PDB entry 4A3C | X-ray diffraction, 3.50 A resolution | chains A and F of the 15 polymer chains in the assembly

== Chain A ==
Molecule: DNA-directed RNA polymerase II subunit RPB1
From: Saccharomyces cerevisiae
Notes: EC 2.7.7.6
UniProt: P04050 (RPB1_YEAST); residues 1-1732 here = UniProt positions 1-1732
Chain sequence (1732 residues; numbered 1 to 1732; the number before each row is that of its first residue):
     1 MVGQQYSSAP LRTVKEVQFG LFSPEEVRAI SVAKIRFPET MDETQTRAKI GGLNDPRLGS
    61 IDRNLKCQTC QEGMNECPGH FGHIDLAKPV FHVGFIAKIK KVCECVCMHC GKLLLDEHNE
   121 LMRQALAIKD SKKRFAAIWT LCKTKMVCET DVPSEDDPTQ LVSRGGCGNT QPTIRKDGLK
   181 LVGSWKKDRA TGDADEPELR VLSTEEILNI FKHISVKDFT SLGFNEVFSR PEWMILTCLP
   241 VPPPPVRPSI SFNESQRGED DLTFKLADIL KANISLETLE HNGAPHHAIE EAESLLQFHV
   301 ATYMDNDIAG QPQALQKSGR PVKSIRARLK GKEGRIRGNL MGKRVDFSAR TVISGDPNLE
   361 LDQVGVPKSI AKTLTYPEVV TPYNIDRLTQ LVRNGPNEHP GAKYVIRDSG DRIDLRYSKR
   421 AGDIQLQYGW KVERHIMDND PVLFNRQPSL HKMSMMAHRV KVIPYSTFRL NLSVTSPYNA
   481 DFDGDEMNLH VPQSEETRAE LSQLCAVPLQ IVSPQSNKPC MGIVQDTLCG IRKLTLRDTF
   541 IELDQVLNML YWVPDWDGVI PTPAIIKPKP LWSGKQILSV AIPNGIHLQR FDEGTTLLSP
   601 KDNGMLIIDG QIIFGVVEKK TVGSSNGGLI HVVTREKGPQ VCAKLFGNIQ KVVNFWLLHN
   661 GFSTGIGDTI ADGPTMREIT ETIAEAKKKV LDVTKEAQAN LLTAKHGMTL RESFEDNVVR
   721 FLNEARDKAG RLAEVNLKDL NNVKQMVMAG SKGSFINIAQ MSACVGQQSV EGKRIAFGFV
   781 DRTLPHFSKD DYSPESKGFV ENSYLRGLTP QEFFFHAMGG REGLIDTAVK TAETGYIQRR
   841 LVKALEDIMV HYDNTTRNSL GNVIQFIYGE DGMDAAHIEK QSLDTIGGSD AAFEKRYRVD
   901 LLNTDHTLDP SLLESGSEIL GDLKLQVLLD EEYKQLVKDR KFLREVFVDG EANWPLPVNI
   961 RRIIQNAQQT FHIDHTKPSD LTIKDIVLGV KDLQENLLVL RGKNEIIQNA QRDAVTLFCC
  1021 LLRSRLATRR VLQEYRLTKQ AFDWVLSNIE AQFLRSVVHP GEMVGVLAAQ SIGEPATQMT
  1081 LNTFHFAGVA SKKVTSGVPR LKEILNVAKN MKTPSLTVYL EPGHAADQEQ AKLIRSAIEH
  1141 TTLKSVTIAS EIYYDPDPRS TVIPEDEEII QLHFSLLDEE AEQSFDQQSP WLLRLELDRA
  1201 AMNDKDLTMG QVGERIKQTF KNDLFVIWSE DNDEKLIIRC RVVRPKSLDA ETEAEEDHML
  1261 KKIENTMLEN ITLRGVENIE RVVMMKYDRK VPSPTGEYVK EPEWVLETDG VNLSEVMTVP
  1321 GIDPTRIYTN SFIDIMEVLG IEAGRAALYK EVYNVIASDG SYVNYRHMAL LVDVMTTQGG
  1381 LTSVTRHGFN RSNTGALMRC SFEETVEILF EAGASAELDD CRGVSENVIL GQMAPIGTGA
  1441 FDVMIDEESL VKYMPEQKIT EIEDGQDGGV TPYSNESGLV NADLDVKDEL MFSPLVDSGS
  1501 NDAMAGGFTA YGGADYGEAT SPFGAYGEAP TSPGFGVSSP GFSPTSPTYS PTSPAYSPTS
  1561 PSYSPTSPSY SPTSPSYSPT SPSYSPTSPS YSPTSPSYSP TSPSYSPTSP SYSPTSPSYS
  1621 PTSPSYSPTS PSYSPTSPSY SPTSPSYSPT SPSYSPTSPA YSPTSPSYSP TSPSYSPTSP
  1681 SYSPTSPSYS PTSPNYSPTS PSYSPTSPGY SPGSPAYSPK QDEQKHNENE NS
Disordered / not traced: 1-2, 1081-1091, 1177-1186, 1244-1253, 1456-1732
Ion coordination: Zn2+ site 1: Cys-67, Cys-70, Cys-77, His-80; Zn2+ site 2: Cys-107, Cys-110, Cys-148, Cys-167; Mg2+: Asp-481, Asp-483, Asp-485 (shared with 1 residue of chain P)
Swiss-Prot annotation at these positions:
  - region: Pro-248 to Asp-260 (Lid loop), Asn-306 to Lys-323 (Rudder loop), Pro-810 to Glu-822 (Bridging helix)
  - binding site (Zn(2+)): Cys-67, Cys-70, Cys-77, His-80, Cys-107, Cys-110, Cys-148, Cys-167
  - binding site (Mg(2+)): Asp-481, Asp-483, Asp-485
  - modified residue: Thr-1471 (Phosphothreonine)
  - cross-link (Glycyl lysine isopeptide (Lys-Gly)): Lys-695 (interchain with G-Cter in ubiquitin), Lys-1246 (interchain with G-Cter in ubiquitin), Lys-1350 (interchain with G-Cter in ubiquitin)
Reported in the primary citation:
  - mutagenesis - Q1078N, Q1078S: abolished growth (citing earlier work)

== Chain F ==
Molecule: DNA-directed RNA polymerases I, II, and III subunit rpabc 2
From: Saccharomyces cerevisiae
UniProt: P20435 (RPAB2_YEAST); residues 1-155 here = UniProt positions 1-155
Chain sequence (155 residues; numbered 1 to 155; the number before each row is that of its first residue):
     1 MSDYEEAFND GNENFEDFDV EHFSDEETYE EKPQFKDGET TDANGKTIVT GGNGPEDFQQ
    61 HEQIRRKTLK EKAIPKDQRA TTPYMTKYER ARILGTRALQ ISMNAPVFVD LEGETDPLRI
   121 AMKELAEKKI PLVIRRYLPD GSFEDWSVEE LIVDL
Disordered / not traced: 1-71
Swiss-Prot annotation at these positions:
  - region: Leu-111 to Leu-132 (Leucine-zipper)
  - modified residue: Ser-24 (Phosphoserine)

== Interface between chain A and chain F ==
Pairs across the interface - 81 pairs, chain A then chain F:
  Val-379(A) / Ser-102(F)
  Val-380(A) / Asn-104(F)
  Thr-381(A) / Asn-104(F)  hydrogen bond
  Pro-382(A) / Asn-104(F)
  Tyr-383(A) / Ile-101(F)  hydrophobic
  Tyr-383(A) / Val-107(F)
  Tyr-383(A) / Leu-111(F)  hydrophobic
  Tyr-383(A) / Thr-115(F)
  Tyr-383(A) / Ile-120(F)  hydrophobic
  Gly-429(A) / Asn-104(F)
  Ser-494(A) / Leu-99(F)
  Glu-495(A) / Ala-98(F)
  Glu-495(A) / Leu-99(F)
  Glu-495(A) / Asp-116(F)
  Glu-495(A) / Pro-117(F)
  Glu-496(A) / Gly-95(F)
  Ala-499(A) / Ala-91(F)
  Ala-499(A) / Gly-95(F)
  Gln-503(A) / Arg-90(F)  hydrogen bond
  Gln-503(A) / Ala-91(F)
  Leu-504(A) / Lys-87(F)
  Leu-504(A) / Tyr-88(F)  hydrophobic
  Leu-504(A) / Ala-91(F)  hydrophobic
  His-851(A) / Pro-139(F)
  Tyr-852(A) / Thr-81(F)
  Tyr-852(A) / Thr-86(F)
  Tyr-852(A) / Glu-89(F)  hydrogen bond
  Tyr-852(A) / Arg-136(F)
  Tyr-852(A) / Tyr-137(F)
  Asp-853(A) / Pro-139(F)
  Arg-857(A) / Pro-139(F)
  Asp-874(A) / Lys-87(F)  salt bridge
  Arg-1001(A) / Ala-80(F)
  Arg-1001(A) / Thr-82(F)
  Arg-1001(A) / Pro-83(F)
  Ala-1051(A) / Asp-154(F)
  Leu-1054(A) / Tyr-84(F)
  Arg-1055(A) / Asp-154(F)  salt bridge
  His-1059(A) / Thr-86(F)
  His-1059(A) / Lys-87(F)  hydrogen bond (side chain-backbone)
  His-1059(A) / Tyr-88(F)
  His-1059(A) / Leu-155(F)
  Pro-1060(A) / Thr-86(F)
  Pro-1060(A) / Tyr-88(F)
  Gly-1061(A) / Tyr-88(F)
  Glu-1062(A) / Lys-87(F)  salt bridge
  Glu-1062(A) / Tyr-88(F)  hydrogen bond
  Met-1433(A) / Arg-92(F)
  Gly-1437(A) / Tyr-88(F)
  Thr-1438(A) / Tyr-88(F)
  Thr-1438(A) / Arg-92(F)  hydrogen bond (backbone-side chain)
  Gly-1439(A) / Arg-92(F)
  Phe-1441(A) / Tyr-88(F)
  Phe-1441(A) / Glu-89(F)
  Phe-1441(A) / Arg-92(F)
  Phe-1441(A) / Ile-134(F)  hydrophobic
  Phe-1441(A) / Arg-135(F)
  Asp-1442(A) / Val-133(F)
  Asp-1442(A) / Ile-134(F)
  Asp-1442(A) / Arg-135(F)  hydrogen bond (backbone-backbone)
  Asp-1442(A) / Tyr-137(F)  hydrogen bond
  Val-1443(A) / Arg-92(F)
  Val-1443(A) / Leu-132(F)  hydrophobic
  Val-1443(A) / Val-133(F)
  Met-1444(A) / Pro-131(F)
  Met-1444(A) / Leu-132(F)
  Met-1444(A) / Val-133(F)  hydrogen bond (backbone-backbone)
  Met-1444(A) / Arg-135(F)
  Ile-1445(A) / Pro-131(F)
  Ile-1445(A) / Leu-132(F)  hydrophobic
  Asp-1446(A) / Pro-131(F)  hydrogen bond (backbone-backbone)
  Ser-1449(A) / Pro-131(F)
  Leu-1450(A) / Phe-108(F)  hydrophobic
  Leu-1450(A) / Pro-131(F)  hydrophobic
  Lys-1452(A) / Glu-149(F)  salt bridge
  Tyr-1453(A) / Phe-108(F)
  Tyr-1453(A) / Lys-128(F)  hydrogen bond (side chain-backbone)
  Tyr-1453(A) / Lys-129(F)
  Tyr-1453(A) / Ile-130(F)
  Tyr-1453(A) / Pro-131(F)
  Tyr-1453(A) / Glu-149(F)  hydrogen bond
Interface residues without a listed pair, chain A (44 interface residues in all): Tyr-428, Ser-502, Gly-1002, Arg-1422, Ala-1440
Interface residues without a listed pair, chain F (45 interface residues in all): Met-85, Leu-94, Thr-96, Leu-118, Leu-138, Asp-145

== Summary ==
Chain A and chain F form an interface of 44 and 45 residues respectively, with 12 hydrogen bonds and 4 salt
bridges. Among the polar pairs are Asp-874(A)/Lys-87(F), Arg-1055(A)/Asp-154(F) and Glu-1062(A)/Lys-87(F).
From UniProt: 8 Zn2+-binding residues and 3 Mg2+-binding residues on chain A. From the paper: Q1078N and
Q1078S of chain A abolish growth.
Chain A is DNA-directed RNA polymerase II subunit RPB1 and chain F is DNA-directed RNA polymerases I, II, and
III subunit rpabc 2, both from Saccharomyces cerevisiae; the structure, RNA Polymerase II initial transcribing
complex with a 5nt DNA-RNA hybrid, was determined by X-ray diffraction (same publication as 4A3B, 4A3D, 4A3E,
4A3F, 4A3G, 4A3I and 4 further entries).
